PDB entry 7SU3 | electron microscopy, 3.30 A resolution | chains B and D of the 7 polymer chains in the assembly

# Chain B
Protein: X-ray repair cross-complementing protein 6
Source organism: Homo sapiens
Notes: EC 3.6.4.-, 4.2.99.-
UniProt: P12956 (XRCC6_HUMAN); numbering as in UniProt (aligned over 1-609)
Sequence (609 residues; row label = number of the first residue in the row):
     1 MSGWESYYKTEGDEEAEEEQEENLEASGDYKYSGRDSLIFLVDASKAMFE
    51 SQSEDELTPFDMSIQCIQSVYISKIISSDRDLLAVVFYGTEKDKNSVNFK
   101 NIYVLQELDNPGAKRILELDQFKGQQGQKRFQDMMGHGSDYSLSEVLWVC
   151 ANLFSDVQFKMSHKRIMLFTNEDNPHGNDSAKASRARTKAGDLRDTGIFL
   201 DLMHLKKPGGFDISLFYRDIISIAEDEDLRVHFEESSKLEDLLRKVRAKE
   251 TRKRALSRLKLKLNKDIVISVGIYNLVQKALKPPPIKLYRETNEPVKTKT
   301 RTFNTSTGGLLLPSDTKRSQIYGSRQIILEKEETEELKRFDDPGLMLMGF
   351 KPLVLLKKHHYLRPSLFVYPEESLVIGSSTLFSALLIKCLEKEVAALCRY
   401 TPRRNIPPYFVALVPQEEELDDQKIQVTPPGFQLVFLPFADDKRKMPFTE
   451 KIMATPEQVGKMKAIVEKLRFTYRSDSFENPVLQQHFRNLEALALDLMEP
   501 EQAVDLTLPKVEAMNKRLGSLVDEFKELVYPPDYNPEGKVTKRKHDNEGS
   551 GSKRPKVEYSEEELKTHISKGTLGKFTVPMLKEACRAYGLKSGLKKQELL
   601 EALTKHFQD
Not modelled in the structure: 1-30, 223-230, 535-609
Residues lining bound ligands: inositol hexakisphosphate (IHP): Lys357, His359, His360, Lys443, Lys445

# Chain D
Molecule: 24-nt DNA strand
Sequence (24 nucleotides; each row starts with the number of its first residue):
     1 GCATGCTCTACTGCTTCGATATCG

# How chain B and chain D interact
Contacting residue pairs (12):
  Lys249(B) - DT16(D)  salt bridge to the phosphate
  Arg254(B) - DT15(D)  hydrogen bond to the base
  Arg254(B) - DT16(D)  hydrogen bond to the sugar
  Leu256(B) - DC17(D)  sugar contact
  Asn275(B) - DC17(D)  hydrogen bond to the phosphate
  Gln278(B) - DC17(D)  phosphate contact
  Gln278(B) - DG18(D)  hydrogen bond to the phosphate
  Lys338(B) - DT20(D)  salt bridge to the phosphate
  Arg363(B) - DG18(D)  salt bridge to the phosphate
  Arg363(B) - DA19(D)  salt bridge to the phosphate
  Arg403(B) - DC17(D)  hydrogen bond to the base
  Arg403(B) - DG18(D)  hydrogen bond to the sugar
Interface residues without a listed pair, chain B (10 interface residues in all): Arg252, Ile406

# Overview
10 residues of chain B face 6 of chain D across their interface; the contacts include 6 hydrogen bonds and 4
salt bridges. Among the polar pairs are Arg254(B)-DT15(D), Arg403(B)-DC17(D) and Arg254(B)-DT16(D). Ligands of
chain B: inositol hexakisphosphate.
Chain B is X-ray repair cross-complementing protein 6 (Homo sapiens) and chain D is a 24-nt DNA strand; the
structure, CryoEM structure of DNA-PK complex VII, was determined by electron microscopy together with 7SGL
and 7SUD from the same study.
